PDB entry 3OXQ | X-ray diffraction, 2.55 A resolution | chains D and E of the 3 polymer chains in the assembly

# Chain D
Name: Calmodulin
From: Homo sapiens
Reference sequence: P62158 (CALM_HUMAN); residues 0-148 here correspond to UniProt positions 1-149 (UniProt number = residue number + 1)
Sequence (149 residues; each row starts with the number of its first residue; numbering starts at 0):
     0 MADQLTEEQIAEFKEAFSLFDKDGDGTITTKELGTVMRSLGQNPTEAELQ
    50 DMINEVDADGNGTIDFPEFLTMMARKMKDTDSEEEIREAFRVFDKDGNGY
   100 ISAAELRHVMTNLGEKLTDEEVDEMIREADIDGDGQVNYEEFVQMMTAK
Not modelled in the structure: 0-2, 77-81, 92-100, 110-114, 147-148
Ion coordination: Ca2+ site 1: Asp20, Asp22, Asp24, Thr26, Glu31; Ca2+ site 2: Asp56, Asp58, Asn60, Thr62, Glu67; Ca2+ site 3: Asp129, Asp131, Asp133, Gln135, Glu140

# Chain E
Name: Voltage-dependent L-type calcium channel subunit alpha-1C
From: Homo sapiens
Notes: fragment: preIQ/IQ domain
Reference sequence: Q13936 (CAC1C_HUMAN); residues 1561-1637 here correspond to UniProt positions 1609-1685 (UniProt number = residue number + 48)
Sequence (78 residues; numbered 1560 to 1637; the number before each row is that of its first residue):
  1560 GTLFALVRTALRIKTEGNLEQANEELRAIIKKIWKRTSMKLLDQVVPPAG
  1610 DDEVTVGKFYATFLIQEYFRKFKKRKEQ
Not modelled in the structure: 1603-1613, 1635-1637
Construct notes: expression tag (1560)
Swiss-Prot annotation at these positions:
  - region: Lys1617 to Gln1637 (Calmodulin-binding IQ region)

# How chain D and chain E interact
Contacting residue pairs - 13 pairs, chain D then chain E:
  Glu11(D) - Lys1591(E)  salt bridge
  Met76(D) - Met1598(E)
  Glu123(D) - Leu1585(E)
  Glu123(D) - Ile1589(E)
  Met124(D) - Ile1589(E)  hydrophobic
  Met124(D) - Ile1592(E)  hydrophobic
  Met124(D) - Trp1593(E)  hydrogen bond (backbone-side chain)
  Glu127(D) - Arg1586(E)  salt bridge
  Glu127(D) - Ile1589(E)
  Phe141(D) - Trp1593(E)  hydrophobic
  Met144(D) - Lys1590(E)
  Met144(D) - Trp1593(E)
  Met145(D) - Ser1597(E)
Also at the interface, not in a pair above, chain D (10 interface residues in all): Ile125, Ala128
Also at the interface, not in a pair above, chain E (10 interface residues in all): Lys1594

# Overview
The chain D/chain E interface involves 10 residues from each chain, with 1 hydrogen bond and 2 salt bridges.
Polar pairs include Glu11(D)-Lys1591(E), Glu127(D)-Arg1586(E) and Met124(D)-Trp1593(E). Asp20(D), Asp22(D),
Asp24(D), Thr26(D) and Glu31(D) form the Ca2+ site 1.
Chain D is Calmodulin and chain E is Voltage-dependent L-type calcium channel subunit alpha-1C, both from Homo
sapiens; the structure, Crystal Structure of Ca2+/CaM-CaV1.2 pre-IQ/IQ domain complex, was determined by X-ray
diffraction.
